PDB entry 4ATU | electron microscopy, 8.30 A resolution (very low resolution: no residue pairs are listed; an interface is given only as per-side residue counts) | chains A and B of the 9 polymer chains in the assembly

== Chain A ==
Molecule: Tubulin beta-2B chain
From: Bos taurus
Notes: EC 3.6.5.6
UniProtKB: Q6B856 (TBB2B_BOVIN); the author numbering skips numbers that UniProt does not, so the offset changes along the chain: 1-44 = UniProt 1-44; 47-360 = UniProt 45-358; 369-455 = UniProt 359-445
Amino-acid sequence (445 residues; row label = number of the first residue in the row; note: 10 numbers in that range are skipped by the numbering (no residue carries them; nothing is unmodelled there)):
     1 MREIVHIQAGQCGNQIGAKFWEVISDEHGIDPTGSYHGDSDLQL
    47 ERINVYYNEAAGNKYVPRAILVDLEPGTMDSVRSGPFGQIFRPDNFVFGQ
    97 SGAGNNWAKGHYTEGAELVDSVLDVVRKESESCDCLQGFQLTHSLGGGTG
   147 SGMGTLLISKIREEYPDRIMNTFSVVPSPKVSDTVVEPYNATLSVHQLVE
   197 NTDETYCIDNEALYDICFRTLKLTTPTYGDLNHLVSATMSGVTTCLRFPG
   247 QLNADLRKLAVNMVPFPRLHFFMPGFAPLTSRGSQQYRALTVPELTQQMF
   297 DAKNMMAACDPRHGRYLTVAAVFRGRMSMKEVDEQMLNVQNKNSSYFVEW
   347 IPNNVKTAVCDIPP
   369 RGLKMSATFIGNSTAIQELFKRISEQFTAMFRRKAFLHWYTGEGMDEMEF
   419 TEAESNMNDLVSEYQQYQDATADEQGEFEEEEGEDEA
Disordered / not traced: 1, 438-455
Differences from the reference sequence: conflict A57 (Thr55 in Q6B856), V172 (Met170 in Q6B856), A298 (Ser296 in Q6B856), V318 (Ile316 in Q6B856)
Ligand contacts: GDP (guanosine-5'-diphosphate): G10, Q11, C12, Q15, I16, A99, N101, S140, G142, G143, G144, T145, G146, V171, D179, T180, E183, N206, Y224, L227, N228
UniProt features mapped onto this chain:
  - motif: M1 to I4 (MREI motif)
  - binding site (GTP): Q11, E71, S140, G144, T145, G146, N206, N228
  - binding site (Mg(2+)): E71
  - modified residue: S40 (Phosphoserine), K60 (N6-acetyllysine), S174 (Phosphoserine), T287 (Phosphothreonine), T292 (Phosphothreonine), R320 (Omega-N-methylarginine), E448 (5-glutamyl polyglutamate)
  - cross-link (Glycyl lysine isopeptide (Lys-Gly)): K60 (interchain with G-Cter in ubiquitin), K326 (interchain with G-Cter in ubiquitin)

== Chain B ==
Molecule: Tubulin alpha-1D chain
From: Bos taurus
Notes: EC 3.6.5.6
UniProtKB: Q2HJ86 (TBA1D_BOVIN); numbering as in UniProt (aligned over 1-452)
Amino-acid sequence (452 residues; each row starts with the number of its first residue):
     1 MRECISIHVGQAGVQIGNACWELYCLEHGIQPDGQMPSDKTIGGGDDSFN
    51 TFFSETGAGKHVPRAVFVDLEPTVIDEVRTGTYRQLFHPEQLITGKEDAA
   101 NNYARGHYTIGKEIIDLVLDRIRKLADQCTGLQGFSVFHSFGGGTGSGFT
   151 SLLMERLSVDYGKKSKLEFSIYPAPQVSTAVVEPYNSILTTHTTLEHSDC
   201 AFMVDNEAIYDICRRNLDIERPTYTNLNRLIGQIVSSITASLRFDGALNV
   251 DLTEFQTNLVPYPRGHFPLATYAPVISAEKAYHEQLSVAEITNACFEPAN
   301 QMVKCDPRHGKYMACCLLYRGDVVPKDVNAAIATIKTKRTIQFVDWCPTG
   351 FKVGINYEPPTVVPGGDLAKVQRAVCMLSNTTAIAEAWARLDHKFDLMYA
   401 KRAFVHWYVGEGMEEGEFSEAREDMAALEKDYEEVGVDSVEGEGEEEEGE
   451 EY
Disordered / not traced: 1, 38-46, 440-452
Differences from the reference sequence: conflict I7 (Val in Q2HJ86), I114 (Leu in Q2HJ86), S136 (Leu in Q2HJ86), V137 (Ile in Q2HJ86), G265 (Ile in Q2HJ86), E358 (Gln in Q2HJ86), V437 (Met in Q2HJ86), E450 (Asp in Q2HJ86)
Ligand contacts: GTP (guanosine-5'-triphosphate): G10, Q11, A12, Q15, I16, D69, E71, A99, A100, N101, S140, G142, G143, G144, T145, G146, I171, T179, E183, N206, Y224, L227, N228
UniProt features mapped onto this chain:
  - motif: M1 to C4 (MREC motif)
  - active site: E254
  - binding site (GTP): Q11, E71, S140, G144, T145, T179, N206, N228
  - binding site (Mg(2+)): E71
  - site: Y452 (Involved in polymerization)
  - modified residue: K40 (N6-acetyllysine), Y282 (3'-nitrotyrosine), S439 (Phosphoserine), E446 (5-glutamyl polyglutamate), Y452 (3'-nitrotyrosine)

== Interface between chain A and chain B ==
At this resolution (8 A) residue pairs are not listed: 32 residues of chain A and 34 of chain B lie at the interface.

== In short ==
The interface between chain A and chain B involves 32 residues on one side and 34 on the other. Ligands of
chain A: GDP. Bound to chain B: GTP.
Here chain A is Tubulin beta-2B chain and chain B is Tubulin alpha-1D chain, both from Bos taurus. Entry 4ATU
(Human doublecortin N-DC repeat plus linker, and tubulin (2XRP) docked into an 8A cryo-EM map of ...) was
determined by electron microscopy, deposited together with 4ATX.
